1SP5 - chains A and I of the 3 polymer chains in the assembly; structure by X-ray diffraction, 1.80 A resolution.

== Chain A ==
Molecule: Protease
Organism: Human immunodeficiency virus 1
Notes: EC 3.4.23.16
Reference sequence: P03367 (POL_HV1BR); residues 1-99 here correspond to UniProt positions 69-167 (UniProt number = residue number + 68)
Chain sequence (99 residues; numbered 1 to 99; the number before each row is that of its first residue):
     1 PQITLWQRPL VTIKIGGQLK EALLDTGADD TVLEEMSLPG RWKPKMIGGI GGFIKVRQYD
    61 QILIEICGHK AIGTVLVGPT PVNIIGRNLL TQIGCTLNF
Covalently attached groups: beta-mercaptoethanol (BME) linked to Cys67

== Chain I ==
Molecule: 5-mer peptide from Protease
Organism: Human immunodeficiency virus 1
Reference sequence: P03367 (POL_HV1BR); residues 59-63 here correspond to UniProt positions 127-131 (UniProt number = residue number + 68)
Chain sequence (5 residues; each row starts with the number of its first residue):
    59 YDQIL

== Interface between chain A and chain I ==
Contacting residue pairs (26; chain A residue first):
  Asp25(A) - Leu63(I)
  Gly27(A) - Gln61(I)
  Gly27(A) - Leu63(I)  hydrogen bond (backbone-backbone)
  Ala28(A) - Gln61(I)
  Ala28(A) - Ile62(I)  hydrophobic
  Ala28(A) - Leu63(I)
  Asp29(A) - Tyr59(I)
  Asp29(A) - Asp60(I)
  Asp29(A) - Gln61(I)  hydrogen bond (side chain-backbone)
  Asp29(A) - Ile62(I)
  Asp30(A) - Asp60(I)
  Asp30(A) - Ile62(I)
  Val32(A) - Ile62(I)  hydrophobic
  Lys45(A) - Asp60(I)  salt bridge
  Met46(A) - Asp60(I)
  Ile47(A) - Asp60(I)
  Ile47(A) - Ile62(I)  hydrophobic
  Gly48(A) - Tyr59(I)
  Gly48(A) - Asp60(I)  hydrogen bond (backbone-backbone)
  Gly48(A) - Gln61(I)
  Gly48(A) - Ile62(I)  hydrogen bond (backbone-backbone)
  Gly49(A) - Ile62(I)
  Gly49(A) - Leu63(I)
  Ile50(A) - Leu63(I)
  Phe53(A) - Tyr59(I)  hydrophobic
  Ile84(A) - Ile62(I)  hydrophobic
Interface residues without a listed pair, chain A (15 interface residues in all): Leu76

== In short ==
15 residues of chain A and 5 residues of chain I are in contact, with 4 hydrogen bonds and 1 salt bridge.
Polar contacts include Lys45(A)-Asp60(I), Asp29(A)-Gln61(I) and Gly27(A)-Leu63(I).
Chain A is Protease and chain I is a 5-mer peptide from Protease, both from Human immunodeficiency virus 1;
the structure, Crystal structure of HIV-1 protease complexed with a product of autoproteolysis, was determined
by X-ray diffraction.
